Entry 4S05 (X-ray diffraction, 3.80 A resolution); this record covers chains B and C of the 4 polymer chains in the assembly.

[Chain B]
Molecule: DNA-binding transcriptional regulator BasR
From: Klebsiella pneumoniae
UniProtKB: S5YJU7 (S5YJU7_KLEPN); residue numbers follow UniProt; this construct covers 1-223
Sequence (232 residues; each row starts with the number of its first residue):
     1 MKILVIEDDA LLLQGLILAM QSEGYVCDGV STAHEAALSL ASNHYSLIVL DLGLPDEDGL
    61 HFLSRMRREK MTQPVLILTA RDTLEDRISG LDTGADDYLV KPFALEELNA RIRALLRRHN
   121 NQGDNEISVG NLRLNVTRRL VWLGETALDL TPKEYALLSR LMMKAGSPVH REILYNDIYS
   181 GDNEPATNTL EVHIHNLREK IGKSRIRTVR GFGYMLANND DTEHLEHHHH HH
Not modelled in the structure: 220-232
Sequence notes: engineered mutation Gly181 (Trp in S5YJU7), Asp220 (Ile in S5YJU7); expression tag (224-232)
Bound ions: Mg2+: Asp8, Asp51, Gly53
Residues lining bound ligands: beryllium trifluoride (BEF): Glu7, Asp8, Asp51, Leu52, Gly53, Thr79, Ala80, Arg81, Lys101
From the paper describing this entry:
  - mutagenesis - W181G/I220D (200.6+/-8.2 nM): unchanged binding to DNA
  - mutagenesis - W181G/I220D: unchanged signaling
  - mutagenesis - N43A, S46A, N120A, N176A, W181G: decreased signaling
  - mutagenesis - N176A (364.9+/-11.6 nM), N188A, N196A, R210A (3036.8+/-11.7 nM): decreased binding to DNA
  - mutagenesis - N188A, N196A, R210A: abolished signaling
  - mutagenesis - R160A (2.7-fold): increased signaling
  - mutagenesis - N43A, S46A: decreased expression

[Chain C]
Molecule: 26-nt DNA strand
Sequence (26 nucleotides; each row starts with the number of its first residue):
     1 ATTTCTTAAT ATTATCCTAA GCAAGG

[How chain B and chain C interact]
Pairs across the interface (19):
  Thr151(B) with DT15(C), sugar contact; DC16(C), hydrogen bond to the phosphate
  Pro152(B) with DC16(C), phosphate contact
  Lys153(B) with DC16(C), hydrogen bond to the phosphate
  Tyr179(B) with DC16(C), phosphate contact; DC17(C), hydrogen bond to the phosphate
  Pro185(B) with DC17(C), phosphate contact
  Ala186(B) with DT18(C), phosphate contact
  Thr187(B) with DT18(C), hydrogen bond to the phosphate; DA19(C), phosphate contact
  Asn188(B) with DT18(C), base contact; DA19(C), hydrogen bond to the base
  Thr189(B) with DC16(C), sugar contact; DC17(C), hydrogen bond to the phosphate
  Val192(B) with DT18(C), base contact; DA19(C), base contact
  His193(B) with DC16(C), salt bridge to the phosphate
  Arg210(B) with DG25(C), sugar contact; DG26(C), phosphate contact

[Overview]
12 residues of chain B and 7 residues of chain C are in contact; the contacts include 6 hydrogen bonds and 1
salt bridge. Polar contacts include Asn188(B)-DA19(C), Thr151(B)-DC16(C) and Lys153(B)-DC16(C). From the
paper: N43A, S46A and N120A of chain B, among others, reduce signaling; N176A, N188A and N196A of chain B,
among others, reduce binding to DNA; 10 substitutions were tested in all.
Here chain B is DNA-binding transcriptional regulator BasR (Klebsiella pneumoniae) and chain C is a 26-nt DNA
strand. Entry 4S05 (Crystal structure of Klebsiella pneumoniae PmrA in complex with PmrA box DNA) was
determined by X-ray diffraction together with 4S04 from the same study.
